Entry 9QM5 (X-ray diffraction, 1.80 A resolution); this record covers chains D and F of the 6 polymer chains in the assembly.

Chain D:
Molecule: Alpha subunit of the Methyl-coenzyme M reductase from ANME-2c
Organism: Candidatus Methanogasteraceae archaeon
Notes: EC 2.8.4.1
Chain sequence (561 residues; row label = number of the first residue in the row):
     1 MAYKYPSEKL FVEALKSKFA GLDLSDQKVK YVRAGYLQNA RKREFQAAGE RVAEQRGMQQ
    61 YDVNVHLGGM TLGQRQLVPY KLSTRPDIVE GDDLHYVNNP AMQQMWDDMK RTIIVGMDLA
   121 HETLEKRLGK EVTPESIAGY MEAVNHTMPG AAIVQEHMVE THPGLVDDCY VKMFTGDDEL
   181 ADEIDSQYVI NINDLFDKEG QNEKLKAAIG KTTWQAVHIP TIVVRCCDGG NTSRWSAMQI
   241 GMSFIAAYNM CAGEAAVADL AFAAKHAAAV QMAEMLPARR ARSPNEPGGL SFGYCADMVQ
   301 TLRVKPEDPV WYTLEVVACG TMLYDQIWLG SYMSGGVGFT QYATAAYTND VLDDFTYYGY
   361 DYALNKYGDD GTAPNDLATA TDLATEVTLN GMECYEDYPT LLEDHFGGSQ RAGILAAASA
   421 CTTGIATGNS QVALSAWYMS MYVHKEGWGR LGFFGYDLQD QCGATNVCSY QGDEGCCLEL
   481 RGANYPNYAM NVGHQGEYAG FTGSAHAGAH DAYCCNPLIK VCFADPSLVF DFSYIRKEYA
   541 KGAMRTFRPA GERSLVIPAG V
Disordered / not traced: 1, 560-561
Modified / non-standard residues: His-266 (N1-methylated histidine; MHS); Arg-280 (5-methyl-arginine; AGM); Gln-410 (2-methyl-glutamine; MGN); Trp-437 (6-hydroxytryptophan; TRX); Gly-455 (thioglycin; GL3); Asp-460 (didehydroaspartate; DYA); Cys-462 (S-methylcysteine; SMC)
Metal / ion sites: factor 430 Ni: Gln-155 (together with 1-thioethanesulfonic acid); K+: Val-224, Arg-225, Cys-227 (shared with 3 residues of chain A)
Ligand contacts:
  - 1-thioethanesulfonic acid (COM): Tyr-342, Phe-453, Phe-454, Gly-455
  - factor 430 (F43), molecule 1: Ala-151, Ala-152, Ile-153, Val-154, Gln-155, Met-158, Val-159, Met-238, Gln-239, Met-242, Ile-245, Ala-252, Gly-253
  - factor 430 (F43), molecule 2: Gly-335, Gly-336, Val-337, Gly-338, Phe-339, Thr-340, Gln-341, Tyr-342, Phe-406, Gly-407, Gln-410, Gly-452, Phe-453
  - krypton (KR), molecule 1: Arg-41, Phe-45, Asp-92, Asp-93, Asn-98, Arg-545
  - krypton (KR), molecule 2: Trp-106, Met-272, Ala-273, Asn-285, Glu-286, Leu-290
  - krypton (KR), molecule 3: Val-115, Gly-116, Ala-120, Ile-240, Phe-244, Leu-260, Ala-263, Ala-264
  - krypton (KR), molecule 4: His-157, Met-158, Val-159
  - krypton (KR), molecule 5: Tyr-360, Ala-363, Leu-364, Gly-368, Asp-369, Asp-370, Ile-425, Ala-426
  - krypton (KR), molecule 6: Lys-445, Glu-446, Gly-449
  - Coenzyme B (TP7), molecule 1: Arg-234, Lys-265, His-266
  - Coenzyme B (TP7), molecule 2: Arg-279, Arg-280, Leu-329, Met-333, Ser-334, Phe-339, Phe-453, Ala-489, Met-490, Asn-491, Val-492

Chain F:
Molecule: Gamma subunit of the Methyl-coenzyme M reductase from ANME-2c
Organism: Candidatus Methanogasteraceae archaeon
Notes: EC 2.8.4.1
Chain sequence (265 residues; row label = number of the first residue in the row):
     1 MAYTPQYYPG SSHVAVNRRK HMSGDVEKLR TVSDDDLVAA LGHRAPGADY PSTHPPLAEM
    61 GEPDCPVRQM VEPTPGAAAG DRVRYSQFTD SMYSAPSIPY FRSYYAAINF RGVDPGTLSG
   121 RQIVEARERD MEAQCKAAIE SEMTCPALAG LRGCTVHGHS LRLAEDGMMF DMLQRTHIEG
   181 GNVIEDKDQV GVPIDRKVNL GKPMSDAEAK KRTTIYRTDG VKYRDEEEVL DHVHLVHHRR
   241 TMYGYRPETA AETAPGVGPV TYHTV
Disordered / not traced: 1
Ligand contacts:
  - factor 430 (F43): Leu-118, Ser-119, Gly-120, Arg-121, Cys-154, Thr-155, Val-156, His-157, Gly-158, His-159, Ser-160
  - krypton (KR), molecule 1: Val-32, Asp-36, Leu-37, Ala-40, Ile-139, Leu-151, Glu-185, Val-198, Leu-200
  - krypton (KR), molecule 2: Phe-88, Ile-139, Thr-144, Pro-146, Ala-149, Gly-150, Leu-200
  - krypton (KR), molecule 3: Tyr-100, Phe-101, Tyr-104

Chain D / chain F interface:
Residue-residue contacts - 130 pairs, chain D then chain F:
  Phe-19(D) / Arg-162(F)
  Leu-22(D) / Arg-162(F)
  Asp-26(D) / Arg-162(F)
  Gln-27(D) / Tyr-93(F)
  Gln-27(D) / Arg-162(F)
  Gln-27(D) / Leu-163(F)  hydrogen bond (backbone-backbone)
  Gln-27(D) / Asp-219(F)  hydrogen bond
  Lys-28(D) / Leu-163(F)
  Lys-28(D) / Ala-164(F)
  Lys-28(D) / Glu-165(F)
  Lys-28(D) / Gly-167(F)
  Val-29(D) / Arg-162(F)
  Val-29(D) / Leu-163(F)  hydrogen bond (backbone-backbone)
  Val-29(D) / Ala-164(F)
  Val-29(D) / Glu-165(F)  hydrogen bond (backbone-backbone)
  Lys-30(D) / Glu-165(F)
  Tyr-31(D) / Leu-161(F)
  Tyr-31(D) / Arg-162(F)  hydrogen bond (side chain-backbone)
  Tyr-31(D) / Ala-164(F)
  Tyr-31(D) / Phe-170(F)  hydrophobic
  Arg-33(D) / Phe-170(F)
  Arg-33(D) / Asp-171(F)  hydrogen bond (side chain-backbone)
  Arg-33(D) / Gln-174(F)
  His-66(D) / Met-172(F)
  Leu-67(D) / Cys-154(F)  hydrophobic
  Leu-67(D) / Thr-155(F)
  Leu-67(D) / Leu-173(F)  hydrophobic
  Gly-68(D) / Leu-173(F)
  Met-70(D) / Met-172(F)
  Met-70(D) / Leu-173(F)  hydrophobic
  Thr-71(D) / Met-172(F)
  Leu-72(D) / Met-172(F)
  Gln-74(D) / Phe-170(F)
  Gln-74(D) / Met-172(F)
  Arg-75(D) / His-157(F)  hydrogen bond
  Arg-75(D) / Phe-170(F)
  Asp-376(D) / Gly-256(F)
  Asp-376(D) / Val-257(F)
  Asp-376(D) / Gly-258(F)
  Asp-376(D) / Pro-259(F)
  Leu-377(D) / His-237(F)
  Leu-377(D) / His-238(F)
  Leu-377(D) / Gly-256(F)  hydrogen bond (backbone-backbone)
  Leu-377(D) / Val-257(F)  hydrogen bond (backbone-backbone)
  Ala-378(D) / Val-257(F)  hydrogen bond (backbone-backbone)
  Ala-378(D) / Pro-259(F)
  Ala-378(D) / Val-260(F)
  Thr-381(D) / His-234(F)
  Thr-381(D) / His-238(F)  hydrogen bond
  Thr-385(D) / His-234(F)  hydrogen bond
  Glu-386(D) / Arg-224(F)  salt bridge
  Leu-389(D) / Tyr-223(F)  hydrophobic
  Leu-389(D) / Arg-224(F)
  Asn-390(D) / Arg-224(F)
  Glu-393(D) / Thr-218(F)
  Glu-393(D) / Lys-222(F)  salt bridge
  Glu-393(D) / Arg-224(F)  salt bridge
  Glu-396(D) / Tyr-216(F)
  Glu-396(D) / Arg-217(F)  hydrogen bond (backbone-side chain)
  Glu-396(D) / Thr-218(F)  hydrogen bond (side chain-backbone)
  Asp-397(D) / Thr-218(F)  hydrogen bond
  Pro-399(D) / Tyr-93(F)
  Pro-399(D) / Arg-162(F)
  Thr-400(D) / Arg-162(F)
  Leu-402(D) / Met-92(F)  hydrophobic
  Leu-402(D) / Tyr-93(F)
  Leu-402(D) / Ser-160(F)
  Glu-403(D) / Ser-160(F)
  Glu-403(D) / Leu-161(F)
  Glu-403(D) / Arg-162(F)  salt bridge
  Phe-406(D) / His-157(F)
  Phe-406(D) / His-159(F)
  Phe-406(D) / Ser-160(F)  hydrogen bond (backbone-side chain)
  Gly-408(D) / Ser-119(F)  hydrogen bond (backbone-side chain)
  Arg-411(D) / Met-92(F)
  Arg-411(D) / His-159(F)  hydrogen bond
  Arg-411(D) / Ser-160(F)
  Ser-435(D) / His-237(F)  hydrogen bond (backbone-side chain)
  Met-439(D) / His-234(F)
  Met-439(D) / His-237(F)
  Met-439(D) / His-238(F)
  Tyr-442(D) / Val-233(F)  hydrophobic
  Tyr-442(D) / His-237(F)
  Tyr-442(D) / Arg-240(F)  hydrogen bond
  Val-443(D) / Tyr-223(F)  hydrogen bond (backbone-side chain)
  Val-443(D) / Val-233(F)
  Lys-445(D) / Tyr-100(F)
  Lys-445(D) / Tyr-104(F)
  Glu-446(D) / Tyr-8(F)  hydrogen bond
  Glu-446(D) / Arg-18(F)  hydrogen bond (backbone-side chain)
  Glu-446(D) / Tyr-216(F)
  Glu-446(D) / Tyr-223(F)
  Glu-446(D) / Val-229(F)
  Glu-446(D) / Val-233(F)
  Gly-447(D) / Arg-18(F)  hydrogen bond (backbone-side chain)
  Gly-447(D) / Ile-215(F)
  Gly-447(D) / Tyr-216(F)  hydrogen bond (backbone-backbone)
  Gly-447(D) / Tyr-223(F)
  Trp-448(D) / Met-92(F)  hydrophobic
  Trp-448(D) / Ile-98(F)
  Trp-448(D) / Ile-215(F)  hydrophobic
  Trp-448(D) / Tyr-216(F)
  Gly-449(D) / Ile-98(F)
  Gly-449(D) / Pro-99(F)
  Gly-449(D) / Tyr-100(F)  hydrogen bond (backbone-backbone)
  Arg-450(D) / Asp-90(F)  hydrogen bond (side chain-backbone)
  Arg-450(D) / Met-92(F)
  Arg-450(D) / Pro-99(F)
  Arg-450(D) / Tyr-100(F)
  Arg-450(D) / Ser-119(F)  hydrogen bond (side chain-backbone)
  Arg-450(D) / His-159(F)
  Arg-450(D) / Ile-215(F)
  Leu-451(D) / Tyr-100(F)
  Leu-451(D) / Ser-119(F)
  Gly-452(D) / Leu-118(F)
  Gly-452(D) / Ser-119(F)  hydrogen bond (backbone-backbone)
  Phe-454(D) / Gly-116(F)
  Phe-454(D) / Thr-117(F)
  Phe-454(D) / Leu-118(F)
  Asp-457(D) / Tyr-100(F)
  Gln-461(D) / Arg-240(F)  hydrogen bond
  Ala-464(D) / His-237(F)
  Ala-464(D) / Thr-241(F)
  Thr-465(D) / Arg-240(F)  hydrogen bond (side chain-backbone)
  Thr-465(D) / Gly-244(F)  hydrogen bond (side chain-backbone)
  Cys-468(D) / Thr-241(F)
  Cys-468(D) / Tyr-245(F)
  Ser-469(D) / Gly-244(F)
  Tyr-470(D) / Tyr-245(F)
  Tyr-470(D) / Arg-246(F)  hydrogen bond
Also at the interface, not in a pair above, chain D (61 interface residues in all): Asn-375, Met-392, Gly-407, Tyr-438, Phe-453, Asp-460
Also at the interface, not in a pair above, chain F (57 interface residues in all): Ile-123, Lys-187, Asp-206, Leu-230, Tyr-243

In short:
The interface between chain D and chain F involves 61 residues on one side and 57 on the other; the contacts
include 33 hydrogen bonds and 4 salt bridges. Among the polar pairs are Glu-386(D)/Arg-224(F),
Glu-393(D)/Lys-222(F) and Glu-393(D)/Arg-224(F).
Chain D is Alpha subunit of the Methyl-coenzyme M reductase from ANME-2c and chain F is Gamma subunit of the
Methyl-coenzyme M reductase from ANME-2c, both from Candidatus Methanogasteraceae archaeon; the structure,
Krypton-pressurized Methyl-Coenzyme M reductase of an ANME-2c isolated from a microbial enrichment, was
determined by X-ray diffraction (same publication as 9QQT, 9QR1 and 9QR3).
